Entry 2ITD (X-ray diffraction, 2.70 A resolution); this record covers chains A and B of the 3 polymer chains in the assembly.

Chain A:
Molecule: antibody Fab fragment heavy chain
Organism: Mus musculus
Notes: antibody fragment or engineered binder
Chain sequence (219 residues; row label = number of the first residue in the row):
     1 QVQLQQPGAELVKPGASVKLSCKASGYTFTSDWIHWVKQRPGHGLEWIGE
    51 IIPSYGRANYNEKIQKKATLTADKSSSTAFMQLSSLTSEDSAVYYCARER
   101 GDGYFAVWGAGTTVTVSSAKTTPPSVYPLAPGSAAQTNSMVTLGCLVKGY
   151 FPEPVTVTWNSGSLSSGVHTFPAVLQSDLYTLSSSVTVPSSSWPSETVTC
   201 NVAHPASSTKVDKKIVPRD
Disulfides: Cys22-Cys96, Cys145-Cys200

Chain B:
Molecule: antibody Fab fragment light chain
Organism: Mus musculus
Notes: antibody fragment or engineered binder
Chain sequence (212 residues; numbered 1 to 212; the number before each row is that of its first residue):
     1 DILLTQSPAILSVSPGERVSFSCRASQSIGTDIHWYQQRTNGSPRLLIKY
    51 ASESISGIPSRFSGSGSGTDFTLSINSVESEDIANYYCQQSNRWPFTFGS
   101 GTKLEIKRADAAPTVSIFPPSSEQLTSGGASVVCFLNNFYPKDINVKWKI
   151 DGSERQNGVLNSWTDQDSKDSTYSMSSTLTLTKDEYERHNSYTCEATHKT
   201 STSPIVKSFNRN
Disulfides: Cys23-Cys88, Cys134-Cys194

Chain A / chain B interface:
Pairs across the interface (72; chain A residue first):
  His35(A) - Phe96(B)
  Gln39(A) - Gln38(B)  hydrogen bond
  Gln39(A) - Tyr87(B)
  His43(A) - Tyr87(B)
  Gly44(A) - Tyr87(B)
  Leu45(A) - Pro44(B)  hydrophobic
  Leu45(A) - Tyr87(B)  hydrophobic
  Leu45(A) - Phe98(B)
  Trp47(A) - Trp94(B)  hydrophobic
  Trp47(A) - Pro95(B)  hydrophobic
  Glu50(A) - Trp94(B)  hydrogen bond
  Asn59(A) - Trp94(B)
  Tyr60(A) - Trp94(B)
  Lys63(A) - Asp1(B)
  Tyr95(A) - Gln38(B)  hydrogen bond
  Tyr95(A) - Gly42(B)  hydrogen bond (side chain-backbone)
  Tyr95(A) - Ser43(B)
  Glu99(A) - Phe96(B)
  Asp102(A) - Tyr50(B)  hydrogen bond (backbone-side chain)
  Gly103(A) - His34(B)  hydrogen bond (backbone-side chain)
  Gly103(A) - Gln89(B)  hydrogen bond (backbone-side chain)
  Gly103(A) - Ser91(B)
  Gly103(A) - Phe96(B)
  Tyr104(A) - His34(B)
  Tyr104(A) - Tyr36(B)
  Tyr104(A) - Leu46(B)  hydrophobic
  Tyr104(A) - Lys49(B)  hydrogen bond
  Tyr104(A) - Tyr50(B)  hydrophobic
  Tyr104(A) - Gln89(B)
  Phe105(A) - Tyr36(B)  hydrogen bond (backbone-side chain)
  Phe105(A) - Leu46(B)
  Phe105(A) - Phe98(B)  hydrophobic
  Trp108(A) - Tyr36(B)
  Trp108(A) - Pro44(B)
  Trp108(A) - Phe98(B)  hydrophobic
  Gly109(A) - Ser43(B)  hydrogen bond (backbone-side chain)
  Ala110(A) - Ser43(B)
  Tyr127(A) - Ser121(B)
  Tyr127(A) - Glu123(B)
  Tyr127(A) - Gln124(B)
  Pro128(A) - Ser121(B)
  Pro128(A) - Glu123(B)
  Leu129(A) - Phe118(B)
  Ala130(A) - Phe118(B)
  Ala130(A) - Pro119(B)
  Pro131(A) - Phe118(B)
  Thr142(A) - Ser116(B)
  Thr142(A) - Phe118(B)
  Leu146(A) - Gln124(B)
  Leu146(A) - Ser131(B)
  Lys148(A) - Gln124(B)
  His169(A) - Asn137(B)
  His169(A) - Asn138(B)  hydrogen bond
  His169(A) - Asp167(B)  salt bridge
  His169(A) - Ser174(B)  hydrogen bond
  Phe171(A) - Phe135(B)  hydrophobic
  Phe171(A) - Asn137(B)
  Phe171(A) - Ser162(B)
  Phe171(A) - Thr164(B)
  Phe171(A) - Ser174(B)
  Phe171(A) - Met175(B)
  Phe171(A) - Ser176(B)
  Pro172(A) - Ser162(B)  hydrogen bond (backbone-side chain)
  Pro172(A) - Trp163(B)
  Val174(A) - Leu160(B)  hydrophobic
  Val174(A) - Asn161(B)
  Gln176(A) - Leu160(B)
  Ser183(A) - Phe135(B)
  Ser185(A) - Phe135(B)
  Ser185(A) - Asn137(B)  hydrogen bond
  Arg218(A) - Pro119(B)
  Arg218(A) - Pro120(B)
Other interface residues (no listed pair), chain A (41 interface residues in all): Val37, Ala106, Gly132, Gln136, Leu143, Ser184
Other interface residues (no listed pair), chain B (41 interface residues in all): Ser127, Val133, Thr180, Lys207

In short:
Chain A and chain B each contribute 41 residues to their interface, with 14 hydrogen bonds and 1 salt bridge.
Polar contacts include His169(A)-Asp167(B), Gln39(A)-Gln38(B) and Glu50(A)-Trp94(B).
Chain A is antibody Fab fragment heavy chain and chain B is antibody Fab fragment light chain, both from Mus
musculus; the structure, Potassium Channel KcsA-Fab complex in Barium Chloride, was determined by X-ray
diffraction (same publication as 2ITC and 2NLJ).
